PDB entry 6VL4 | X-ray diffraction, 1.40 A resolution | chain A

== Chain A ==
Protein: Prostaglandin E synthase
Organism: Homo sapiens
Notes: EC 5.3.99.3
UniProt: O14684 (PTGES_HUMAN); residues 2-152 here = UniProt positions 2-152
Sequence (154 residues; numbered -1 to 152; the number before each row is that of its first residue; numbers below 1 keep their minus sign (Met-1 is residue -1)):
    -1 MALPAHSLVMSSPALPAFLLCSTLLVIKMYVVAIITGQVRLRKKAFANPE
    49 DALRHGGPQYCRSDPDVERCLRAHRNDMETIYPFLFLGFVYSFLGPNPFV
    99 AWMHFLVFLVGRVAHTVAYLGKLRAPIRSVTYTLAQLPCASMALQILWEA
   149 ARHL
Unresolved in the structure: -1 to 9
Sequence notes: initiating methionine (-1); expression tag (0-1)
Modified / non-standard residues: Cys59 (S-hydroxycysteine; CSO)
Swiss-Prot annotation at these positions:
  - binding site (glutathione): Arg38, Arg73 to Glu77, His113, Tyr117, Arg126 to Tyr130
  - site (Essential for protaglandin-E synthase activity): Asp49, Arg126
  - mutagenesis: Gln36 (Q36E: Keeps about 40-50% of prostaglandin-E synthase activity), Asp49 (D49A: Loss of prostaglandin-E synthase activity; D49N: Loss of prostaglandin-E synthase activity), Glu66 (E66A: Reduces protaglandin-E synthase activity by 50%), Arg67 (R67A: Loss of prostaglandin-E synthase activity), Arg70 (R70A: Slightly reduced protaglandin-E synthase activity; R70S: No effect on protaglandin-E synthase activity), His72 (H72A: Reduces protaglandin-E synthase activity by 70%), Arg73 (R73A: Retains partial of protaglandin-E synthase activity; R73L: Loss of protaglandin-E synthase activity), Arg110 (R110A/S: Loss of protaglandin-E synthase activity; R110T: Retains 17.8% of protaglandin-E synthase activity), Thr114 (T114V: Retains 21.3% activity of protaglandin-E synthase activity), Tyr117 (Y117A: Loss of protaglandin-E synthase activity; Y117F: No effect on protaglandin-E synthase activity), Arg126 (R126A/L: Loss of prostaglandin-E synthase activity; R126K: Loss of prostaglandin-E synthase activity. Transforms prostaglandin-E synthase activity to prostaglandin-F(2alpha)synthase activity ...), Ser127 (S127A: No effect on protaglandin-E synthase activity), 2 further mutagenesis entries in UniProt
Ligand contacts: DG-031 (QY1; (2R)-cyclopentyl{4-[(quinolin-2-yl)methoxy]phenyl}acetic acid): Tyr28, Ala31, Ile32, Gly35, Arg38, Leu39, Phe44, Asp49, His53, Arg126, Ser127, Tyr130, Thr131, Gln134, Ala138

== Summary ==
Ligands of chain A: DG-031. UniProt lists 13 glutathione-binding residues and 14 mutagenesis sites.
Chain A is Prostaglandin E synthase (Homo sapiens); the structure, Crystal Structure of mPGES-1 bound to
DG-031, was determined by X-ray diffraction, deposited together with 6VGC and 6VGI.
